7NSU - chains C and D of the 6 polymer chains in the assembly; structure by electron microscopy, 4.70 A resolution (low resolution: residue-level contacts below are approximate; hydrogen-bond / salt-bridge calls are withheld).

Chain C:
Protein: Outer membrane protein F
Organism: Escherichia coli (strain K12)
UniProtKB: P02931 (OMPF_ECOLI); residues 1-340 here correspond to UniProt positions 23-362 (UniProt number = residue number + 22)
Chain sequence (340 residues; row label = number of the first residue in the row):
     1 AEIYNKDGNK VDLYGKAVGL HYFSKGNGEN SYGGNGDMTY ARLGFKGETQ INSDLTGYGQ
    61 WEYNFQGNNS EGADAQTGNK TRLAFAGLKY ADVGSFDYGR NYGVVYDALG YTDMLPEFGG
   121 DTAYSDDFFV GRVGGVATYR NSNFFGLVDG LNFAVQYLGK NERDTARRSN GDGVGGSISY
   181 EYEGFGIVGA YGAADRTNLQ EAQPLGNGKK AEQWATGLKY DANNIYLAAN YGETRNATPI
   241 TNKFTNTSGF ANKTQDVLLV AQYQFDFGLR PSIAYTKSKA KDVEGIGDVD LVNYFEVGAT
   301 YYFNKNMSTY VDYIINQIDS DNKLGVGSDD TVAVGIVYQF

Chain D:
Protein: Colicin-E9
Organism: Escherichia coli
Notes: EC 3.1.-.-
UniProtKB: P09883 (CEA9_ECOLX); numbering as in UniProt (aligned over 1-582)
Chain sequence (582 residues; numbered 1 to 582; the number before each row is that of its first residue):
     1 MSGGDGRGHN TGAHSTSGNI NGGPTGIGVS GGCSDGSGWS SENNPWGGGS GSGIHWGGGS
    61 GRGNGGGNGN SGGGSGTGGN LSAVAAPVAF GFPALSTPGA GGLAVSISAS ELSAAIAGII
   121 AKLKKVNLKF TPFGVVLSSL IPSEIAKDDP NMMSKIVTSL PADDITESPV SSLPLDKATV
   181 NVNVRVVDDV KDERQNISVV SGVPMSVPVV DAKPTERPGV FTASIPGAPV LNISVNDSTP
   241 AVQTLSPGVT NNTDKDVRPA GFTQGGNTRD AVIRFPKDSG HNAVYVSVSD VLSPDQVKQR
   301 QDEENRRQQE WDATHPVEAA ERNYERARAE LNQANEDVAR NQERQAKAVQ VYNSRKSELD
   361 AANKTLADAI AEIKQFNRFA HDPMAGGHRM WQMAGLKAQR AQTDVNNKQA AFDAAAKEKS
   421 DADAALSAAQ ERRKQKENKE KDAKDKLDKE SKRNKPGKAT GKGKPVGDKW LDDAGKDSGA
   481 PIPDRIADKL RDKEFKSFDD FRKAVWEEVS KDPELSKNLN PSNKSSVSKG YSPFTPKNQQ
   541 VGGRKVYELH HDKPISQGGE VYDMDNIRVT TPKRHIDIHR GK
Unresolved in the structure: 1-2, 67-84, 126-131, 447-582
Sequence notes: engineered mutation Cys33 (Ala in P09883)
UniProt features mapped onto this chain:
  - binding site (Zn(2+)): His550, His575, His579
From the paper describing this entry:
  - mutagenesis - H551A: abolished catalytic activity (citing earlier work)
  - mutagenesis - W39A: abolished binding to Tol-Pal system protein TolB (citing earlier work)

Interface between chain C and chain D:
Residue-residue contacts (32):
  Lys10(C) - Gly48(D)
  Lys10(C) - Gly49(D)
  Met38(C) - Gly66(D)
  Lys46(C) - Trp56(D)
  Glu48(C) - Ser52(D)
  Glu48(C) - Gly53(D)
  Gln60(C) - Trp56(D)
  Gln66(C) - Gly66(D)
  Arg82(C) - Gly61(D)
  Phe85(C) - Trp56(D)
  Lys89(C) - Ser52(D)
  Tyr102(C) - Gly57(D)
  Tyr102(C) - Gly61(D)
  Tyr106(C) - Gly58(D)
  Tyr106(C) - Gly59(D)
  Tyr106(C) - Gly61(D)
  Asp113(C) - Ser60(D)
  Asp113(C) - Gly61(D)
  Asp113(C) - Arg62(D)
  Met114(C) - Ser60(D)
  Leu115(C) - Ser60(D)
  Glu117(C) - Arg62(D)
  Glu117(C) - Gly65(D)
  Gly119(C) - Arg62(D)
  Gly119(C) - Gly63(D)
  Gly120(C) - Gly63(D)
  Asp121(C) - Gly63(D)
  Ala123(C) - Gly63(D)
  Arg132(C) - Gly61(D)
  Arg140(C) - His55(D)
  Lys305(C) - Thr25(D)
  Asn306(C) - Pro24(D)
Also at the interface, not in a pair above, chain C (29 interface residues in all): Arg42, Gln50, Tyr58, Leu83, Asn101, Asn304
Also at the interface, not in a pair above, chain D (19 interface residues in all): Gly51, Ile54
From the paper, about this interface:
  - hot spots on chain D (mutagenesis) - D5A, R7A, T11A: decreased binding to Outer membrane protein F (chain C) (citing earlier work)
  - hot spots on chain D (mutagenesis) - D5A/R7A: abolished binding to OmpF (citing earlier work)

Summary:
Chain C and chain D form an interface of 29 and 19 residues respectively. UniProt lists 3 Zn2+-binding
residues on chain D. From the paper: D5A, R7A and T11A of chain D reduce binding to Outer membrane protein F
(chain C); H551A of chain D abolishes catalytic activity; 6 substitutions were tested in all.
Chain C is Outer membrane protein F (Escherichia coli (strain K12)) and chain D is Colicin-E9 (Escherichia
coli); the structure, ColicinE9 intact translocation complex, was determined by electron microscopy (same
publication as 7NST).
